6F52 - chains C and E of the 6 polymer chains in the assembly; structure by X-ray diffraction, 2.00 A resolution.

== Chain C (and E) ==
Protein: Purine nucleoside phosphorylase DeoD-type
Organism: Helicobacter pylori
Notes: EC 2.4.2.1; chain E of this document is another copy of the same molecule, construct and numbering; everything in this record applies to it too
UniProtKB: P56463 (DEOD_HELPY); residues 1-233 here = UniProt positions 1-233
Chain sequence (233 residues; numbered 1 to 233; the number before each row is that of its first residue):
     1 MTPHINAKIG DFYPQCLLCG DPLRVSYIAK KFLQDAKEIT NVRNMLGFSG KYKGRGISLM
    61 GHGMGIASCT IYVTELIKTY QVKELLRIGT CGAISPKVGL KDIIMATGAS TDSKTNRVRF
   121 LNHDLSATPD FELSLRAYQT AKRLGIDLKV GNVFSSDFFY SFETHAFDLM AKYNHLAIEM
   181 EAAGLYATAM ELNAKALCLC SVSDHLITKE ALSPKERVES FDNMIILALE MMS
Disulfide bonds: C91-C200
Curated features (UniProtKB/Swiss-Prot):
  - active site: D204 (Proton donor)
  - binding site (a purine D-ribonucleoside): H4, E179 to E181, S203, D204
  - binding site (phosphate): G20, R24, R43, R87 to T90
  - site: R217 (Important for catalytic activity)

== Interface between chain C and chain E ==
Contacting residue pairs - 85 pairs, chain C then chain E:
  K97(C) - N193(E)  hydrogen bond
  M105(C) - F131(E)  hydrophobic
  T107(C) - T128(E)
  T107(C) - F131(E)
  G108(C) - S126(E)
  G108(C) - T128(E)
  A109(C) - S126(E)
  S110(C) - F120(E)
  S110(C) - D124(E)
  S110(C) - L125(E)
  S110(C) - S126(E)  hydrogen bond (side chain-backbone)
  T111(C) - H123(E)
  T111(C) - D124(E)  hydrogen bond (backbone-backbone)
  D112(C) - H123(E)
  N116(C) - D124(E)
  R117(C) - R117(E)
  R117(C) - N122(E)  hydrogen bond (side chain-backbone)
  R117(C) - H123(E)  hydrogen bond (side chain-backbone)
  R117(C) - D124(E)  salt bridge
  R119(C) - L169(E)
  R119(C) - Y173(E)  hydrogen bond
  F120(C) - S110(E)
  F120(C) - F154(E)  hydrophobic
  F120(C) - M170(E)  hydrophobic
  F120(C) - H175(E)
  L121(C) - A166(E)  hydrophobic
  L121(C) - L169(E)  hydrophobic
  N122(C) - R117(E)  hydrogen bond (backbone-side chain)
  H123(C) - T111(E)
  H123(C) - D112(E)
  H123(C) - R117(E)  hydrogen bond (backbone-side chain)
  H123(C) - F154(E)
  H123(C) - E163(E)  salt bridge
  D124(C) - S110(E)  hydrogen bond (backbone-side chain)
  D124(C) - T111(E)  hydrogen bond (backbone-backbone)
  D124(C) - N116(E)
  D124(C) - R117(E)  salt bridge
  L125(C) - S110(E)
  L125(C) - H175(E)
  S126(C) - G108(E)
  S126(C) - A109(E)
  S126(C) - S110(E)  hydrogen bond (backbone-side chain)
  S126(C) - S126(E)  hydrogen bond
  S126(C) - A127(E)  hydrogen bond (side chain-backbone)
  S126(C) - N152(E)  hydrogen bond (backbone-side chain)
  A127(C) - S126(E)  hydrogen bond (backbone-side chain)
  T128(C) - T107(E)
  T128(C) - G108(E)
  T128(C) - T128(E)
  T128(C) - N152(E)  hydrogen bond
  F131(C) - M105(E)  hydrophobic
  F131(C) - T107(E)
  F131(C) - S134(E)
  F131(C) - Y138(E)  hydrophobic
  F131(C) - V150(E)  hydrophobic
  L135(C) - L135(E)  hydrophobic
  L135(C) - Y138(E)  hydrophobic
  Y138(C) - F131(E)  hydrophobic
  Y138(C) - L135(E)  hydrophobic
  V150(C) - F131(E)  hydrophobic
  N152(C) - S126(E)  hydrogen bond (side chain-backbone)
  N152(C) - T128(E)  hydrogen bond
  N152(C) - M190(E)
  F154(C) - F120(E)  hydrophobic
  F154(C) - H123(E)
  E163(C) - H123(E)  salt bridge
  A166(C) - L121(E)  hydrophobic
  L169(C) - R119(E)
  L169(C) - L121(E)  hydrophobic
  M170(C) - F120(E)  hydrophobic
  K172(C) - M190(E)
  K172(C) - E191(E)  hydrogen bond (side chain-backbone)
  Y173(C) - R119(E)  hydrogen bond
  Y173(C) - A187(E)
  Y173(C) - M190(E)
  Y173(C) - E191(E)
  H175(C) - F120(E)
  H175(C) - L125(E)
  A187(C) - Y173(E)
  M190(C) - N152(E)
  M190(C) - K172(E)
  M190(C) - Y173(E)
  E191(C) - K172(E)  hydrogen bond (backbone-side chain)
  E191(C) - Y173(E)
  N193(C) - K97(E)  hydrogen bond
Also at the interface, not in a pair above, chain C (39 interface residues in all): S113, S134
Also at the interface, not in a pair above, chain E (39 interface residues in all): S113

== Overview ==
Chain C and chain E each contribute 39 residues to their interface, with 22 hydrogen bonds and 4 salt bridges.
Polar pairs include R117(C)-D124(E), H123(C)-E163(E) and K97(C)-N193(E). Curated annotation (UniProt) lists
active-site residue D204(C), 6 purine D-ribonucleoside-binding residues and 7 phosphate-binding residues on
chain C.
Both chains are Purine nucleoside phosphorylase DeoD-type (Helicobacter pylori). Entry 6F52 (Crystal structure
of H. pylori purine nucleoside phosphorylase in complex with PO4 and formycin A) was determined by X-ray
diffraction, deposited together with 6F4W, 6F4X, 6F5A, 6F5I and 5LU0.
